PDB entry 1VOL | X-ray diffraction, 2.70 A resolution | chains C and B of the 4 polymer chains in the assembly

== Chain C ==
Molecule: 16-nt DNA strand
Sequence (16 nucleotides; each row starts with the number of its first residue):
     1 GGCTATAAAA GGGCTG

== Chain B ==
Molecule: Protein (tata binding protein (tbp))
Source organism: Arabidopsis thaliana
Reference sequence: P28147 (TBP1_ARATH); residue numbers follow UniProt; this construct covers 1-200
Chain sequence (200 residues; row label = number of the first residue in the row):
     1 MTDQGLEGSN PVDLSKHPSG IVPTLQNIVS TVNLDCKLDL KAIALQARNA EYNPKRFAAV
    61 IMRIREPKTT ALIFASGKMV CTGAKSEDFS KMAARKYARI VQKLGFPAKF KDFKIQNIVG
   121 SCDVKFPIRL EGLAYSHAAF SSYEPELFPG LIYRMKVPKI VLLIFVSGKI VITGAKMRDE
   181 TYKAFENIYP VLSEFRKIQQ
Disordered / not traced: 1-11, 199-200
Swiss-Prot annotation at these positions:
  - modified residue: Thr2 (N-acetylthreonine)

== Interface between chain C and chain B ==
Residue-residue contacts - 33 pairs, chain C then chain B:
  DT4(C) with Leu147(B), sugar contact; Phe148(B), base contact
  DA5(C) with Leu147(B), sugar contact; Phe148(B), sugar contact; Ile152(B), phosphate contact; Leu163(B), base contact
  DT6(C) with Ile152(B), sugar contact; Arg154(B), salt bridge to the phosphate; Val161(B), sugar contact; Leu163(B), sugar contact; Thr173(B), hydrogen bond to the base
  DA7(C) with Asn117(B), hydrogen bond to the base; Val119(B), base contact; Arg154(B), salt bridge to the phosphate; Val161(B), sugar contact; Thr173(B), base contact; Gly174(B), sugar contact
  DA8(C) with Val29(B), base contact; Gln116(B), sugar contact; Asn117(B), hydrogen bond to the base
  DA9(C) with Val29(B), base contact; Thr31(B), sugar contact; Val80(B), base contact; Gln116(B), sugar contact
  DA10(C) with Phe57(B), base contact; Leu72(B), base contact; Phe74(B), base contact; Lys78(B), salt bridge to the phosphate; Val80(B), sugar contact
  DG11(C) with Phe57(B), base contact; Phe74(B), sugar contact; Ser76(B), hydrogen bond to the phosphate; Lys78(B), phosphate contact
Interface residues without a listed pair, chain B (22 interface residues in all): Thr82, Pro149, Val171

== Overview ==
Chain C and chain B form an interface of 8 and 22 residues respectively; the contacts include 4 hydrogen bonds
and 3 salt bridges. Polar pairs include DT6(C)-Thr173(B), DA7(C)-Asn117(B) and DA8(C)-Asn117(B).
Chain C is a 16-nt DNA strand and chain B is Protein (tata binding protein (tbp)) (Arabidopsis thaliana); the
structure, Tfiib (human core domain)/tbp (a.thaliana)/tata element ternary complex, was determined by X-ray
diffraction.
